Entry 5FTF (X-ray diffraction, 2.41 A resolution); this record covers chain A.

[Chain A]
Protein: Tpr domain protein
Notes: EC 3.6.4.12
UniProt: D7K0H3 (D7K0H3_9BACE); residue numbers follow UniProt; this construct covers 1-433
Amino-acid sequence (433 residues; row label = number of the first residue in the row):
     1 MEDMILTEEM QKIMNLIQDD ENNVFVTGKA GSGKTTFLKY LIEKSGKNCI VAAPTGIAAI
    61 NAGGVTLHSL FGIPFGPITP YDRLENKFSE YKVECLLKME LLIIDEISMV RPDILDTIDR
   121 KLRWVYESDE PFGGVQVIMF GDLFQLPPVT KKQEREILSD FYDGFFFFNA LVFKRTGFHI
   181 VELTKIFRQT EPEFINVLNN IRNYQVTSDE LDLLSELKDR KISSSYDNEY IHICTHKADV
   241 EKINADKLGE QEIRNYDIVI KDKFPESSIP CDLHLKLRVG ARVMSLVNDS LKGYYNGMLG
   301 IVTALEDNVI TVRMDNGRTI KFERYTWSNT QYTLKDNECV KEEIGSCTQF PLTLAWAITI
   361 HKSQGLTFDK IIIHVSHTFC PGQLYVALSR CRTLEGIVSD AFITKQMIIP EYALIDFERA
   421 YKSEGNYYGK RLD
Unresolved in the structure: 433
Cystine bridges: Cys-95/Cys-339
Differences from the reference sequence: engineered mutation Cys-95 (Leu in D7K0H3), Cys-339 (Ile in D7K0H3)
Residues lining bound ligands: ADP (adenosine-5'-diphosphate): Met-1, Asp-3, Met-4, Ile-5, Met-10, Lys-29, Ala-30, Gly-31, Ser-32, Gly-33, Lys-34, Thr-35, Thr-36, Phe-187, Arg-188, Asn-288, Gly-365
What the authors report for this chain:
  - mutagenesis - L95C/I339C: abolished catalytic activity on in the absence of DTT
  - mutagenesis - L95C/I339C (3.5-fold): decreased binding to in the absence of DTT
  - mutagenesis - L95C/I339C: unchanged catalytic activity on in the presence of 2 mM DTT
  - catalytic residues: Gln-145 (proposed by the authors, not directly observed)
  - mutagenesis - F71A, R188A, R390A: abolished catalytic activity
  - mutagenesis - T66A (200-600-fold), H68A (1-3.5-fold), F75A (1-3.5-fold), I78A/T79A/D82A, K237A (200-600-fold), D289A/K292A, Y332F, H361A (1-3.5-fold), K362A (200-600-fold): decreased catalytic activity

[Summary]
Bound to chain A: ADP. The paper reports the catalytic residue Gln-145; T66A, H68A and F75A, among others,
reduce catalytic activity; 13 substitutions were tested in all.
Chain A is Tpr domain protein; the structure, Crystal structure of Pif1 helicase from Bacteroides double
mutant L95C-I339C, was determined by X-ray diffraction together with 5FTB, 5FTC, 5FTD and 5FTE from the same
study.
